Entry 5UI5 (X-ray diffraction, 3.40 A resolution); this record covers chains B and I of the 3 polymer chains in the assembly.

Chain B:
Molecule: 31-nt DNA strand
Sequence (31 nucleotides; row label = number of the first residue in the row):
    33 GCTATTTATT GCAATTTTCG TGCCAATTTC G
Unresolved in the structure: 33

Chain I:
Protein: RNA polymerase sigma factor RpoN
Source organism: Aquifex aeolicus (strain VF5)
UniProt: O66858 (O66858_AQUAE); residue numbers follow UniProt; this construct covers 61-398
Amino-acid sequence (342 residues; numbered 57 to 398; the number before each row is that of its first residue):
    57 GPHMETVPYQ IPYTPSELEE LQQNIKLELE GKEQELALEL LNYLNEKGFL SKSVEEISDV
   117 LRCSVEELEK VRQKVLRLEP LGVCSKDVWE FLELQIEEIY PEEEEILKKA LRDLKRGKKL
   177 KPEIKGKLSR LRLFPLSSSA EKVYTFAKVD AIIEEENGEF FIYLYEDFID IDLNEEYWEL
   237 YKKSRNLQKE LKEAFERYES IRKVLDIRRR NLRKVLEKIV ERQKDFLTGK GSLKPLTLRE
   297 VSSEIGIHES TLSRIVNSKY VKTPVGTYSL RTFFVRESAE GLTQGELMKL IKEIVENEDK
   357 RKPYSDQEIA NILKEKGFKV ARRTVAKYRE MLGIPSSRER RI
Unresolved in the structure: 57-72, 192-194, 239-241, 353-356
Construct notes: expression tag (57-60)
Reported in the primary citation:
  - binding site for the 31-nt DNA strand: Leu294, Arg295, Ser306, Ser309, Arg310, Arg327, Arg378, Arg379, Arg385
  - mutagenesis - H304A, S306A: unchanged binding to promoter
  - mutagenesis - T307A, S309A, R310A: decreased binding to promoter
  - mutagenesis - E305A, E305Q, E305S: increased binding to promoter
  - binding site for the 31-nt DNA strand (chain B): Thr307, Thr380, Tyr384
  - mutagenesis - T307A, S309A, R310A: decreased binding to the 31-nt DNA strand
  - mutagenesis - H304A, S306A: unchanged binding to the 31-nt DNA strand
  - mutagenesis - E305A, E305Q, E305S: increased binding to the 31-nt DNA strand

How chain B and chain I interact:
Contacting residue pairs (15; chain B residue first):
  DG43(B) with His304(I), salt bridge to the phosphate; Thr307(I), phosphate contact
  DC44(B) with His304(I), salt bridge to the phosphate; Ser306(I), hydrogen bond to the base
  DT50(B) with Arg332(I), sugar contact
  DC51(B) with Arg332(I), sugar contact
  DG52(B) with Thr380(I), sugar contact; Tyr384(I), hydrogen bond to the phosphate
  DT53(B) with Ala377(I), phosphate contact; Arg379(I), base contact; Thr380(I), hydrogen bond to the phosphate
  DG54(B) with Arg379(I), hydrogen bond to the base
  DC55(B) with Arg378(I), base contact
  DT60(B) with Arg394(I), phosphate contact
  DT61(B) with Arg394(I), sugar contact
Interface residues without a listed pair, chain B (12 interface residues in all): DT42, DA45
Interface residues without a listed pair, chain I (14 interface residues in all): Glu158, Ser334, Gln340, Val376

Overview:
Chain B and chain I form an interface of 12 and 14 residues respectively; the contacts include 4 hydrogen
bonds and 2 salt bridges. Polar pairs include DC44(B)-Ser306(I), DG54(B)-Arg379(I) and DG52(B)-Tyr384(I). The
paper reports a binding site for the 31-nt DNA strand at Leu294(I), Arg295(I) and Ser306(I) among others;
T307A, S309A and R310A of chain I reduce binding to promoter; 8 substitutions were tested in all.
Here chain B is a 31-nt DNA strand and chain I is RNA polymerase sigma factor RpoN (Aquifex aeolicus (strain
VF5)). Entry 5UI5 (Crystal structure of Aquifex aeolicus sigmaN bound to promoter DNA) was determined by X-ray
diffraction, deposited together with 5UI8.
